PDB entry 6Z2J | electron microscopy, 4.00 A resolution | chains A and B of the 6 polymer chains in the assembly

[Chain A (and B)]
Name: Deoxynucleotidyltransferase terminal-interacting protein 1
Source organism: Homo sapiens
Notes: chain B of this document is another copy of the same molecule, construct and numbering; everything in this record applies to it too
UniProtKB: Q9H147 (TDIF1_HUMAN); residue numbers follow UniProt; this construct covers 1-130
Amino-acid sequence (130 residues; each row starts with the number of its first residue):
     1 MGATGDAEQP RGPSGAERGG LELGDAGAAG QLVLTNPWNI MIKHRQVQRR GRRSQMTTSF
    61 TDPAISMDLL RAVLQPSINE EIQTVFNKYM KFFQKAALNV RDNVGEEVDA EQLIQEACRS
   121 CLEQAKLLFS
Disordered / not traced: 1-61

[Chain A / chain B interface]
Residue-residue contacts - 43 pairs, chain A then chain B:
  Pro63(A) - Val100(B)  hydrophobic
  Met67(A) - Phe93(B)  hydrophobic
  Arg71(A) - Gln124(B)
  Gln75(A) - Cys121(B)  hydrogen bond
  Gln75(A) - Gln124(B)
  Gln75(A) - Ala125(B)
  Ser77(A) - Tyr89(B)
  Ile78(A) - Cys121(B)  hydrophobic
  Glu81(A) - Tyr89(B)  hydrogen bond
  Ile82(A) - Ala125(B)  hydrophobic
  Gln83(A) - Leu128(B)
  Gln83(A) - Phe129(B)
  Tyr89(A) - Ser77(B)
  Tyr89(A) - Ile78(B)  hydrophobic
  Tyr89(A) - Glu81(B)
  Phe93(A) - Met67(B)  hydrophobic
  Gln115(A) - Phe129(B)
  Gln115(A) - Ser130(B)  hydrogen bond (side chain-backbone)
  Glu116(A) - Ala64(B)
  Cys118(A) - Phe129(B)  hydrophobic
  Arg119(A) - Lys126(B)
  Arg119(A) - Phe129(B)  hydrogen bond (side chain-backbone)
  Arg119(A) - Ser130(B)
  Cys121(A) - Arg71(B)
  Cys121(A) - Gln75(B)  hydrogen bond (backbone-side chain)
  Leu122(A) - Lys126(B)
  Glu123(A) - Lys126(B)  salt bridge
  Gln124(A) - Arg71(B)
  Gln124(A) - Gln75(B)
  Ala125(A) - Gln75(B)
  Ala125(A) - Asn79(B)
  Lys126(A) - Leu122(B)
  Lys126(A) - Glu123(B)  salt bridge
  Lys126(A) - Lys126(B)
  Leu128(A) - Asn79(B)
  Leu128(A) - Gln83(B)
  Leu128(A) - Gln115(B)
  Phe129(A) - Gln83(B)
  Phe129(A) - Gln115(B)
  Phe129(A) - Cys118(B)  hydrophobic
  Phe129(A) - Arg119(B)  hydrogen bond (backbone-side chain)
  Ser130(A) - Gln115(B)  hydrogen bond (backbone-side chain)
  Ser130(A) - Arg119(B)
Also at the interface, not in a pair above, chain A (30 interface residues in all): Leu70, Asn79, Val85, Phe86, Lys88, Ser120
Also at the interface, not in a pair above, chain B (31 interface residues in all): Leu70, Ile82, Val85, Phe86, Lys88, Ala96, Ser120

[Overview]
Chain A and chain B form an interface of 30 and 31 residues respectively; the contacts include 7 hydrogen
bonds and 2 salt bridges. Among the polar pairs are Glu123(A)-Lys126(B), Gln75(A)-Cys121(B) and
Glu81(A)-Tyr89(B).
Chain A and chain B are both Deoxynucleotidyltransferase terminal-interacting protein 1 (Homo sapiens); the
structure, The structure of the dimeric HDAC1/MIDEAS/DNTTIP1 MiDAC deacetylase complex, was determined by
electron microscopy together with 6Z2K from the same study.
